9ITZ - chains J and Z of the 16 polymer chains in the assembly; structure by electron microscopy, 4.28 A resolution (low resolution: residue-level contacts below are approximate; hydrogen-bond / salt-bridge calls are withheld).

[Chain J]
Protein: ATP synthase subunit c
From: Chloroflexus aurantiacus J-10-fl
UniProt: A9WGS9 (ATPL_CHLAA); residue numbers follow UniProt; this construct covers 1-76
Amino-acid sequence (76 residues; numbered 1 to 76; the number before each row is that of its first residue):
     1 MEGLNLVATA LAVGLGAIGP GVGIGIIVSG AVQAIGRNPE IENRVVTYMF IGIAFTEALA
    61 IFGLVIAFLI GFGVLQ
Not modelled in the structure: 1, 73-76
UniProt features mapped onto this chain:
  - site: Glu57 (Reversibly protonated during proton transport)

[Chain Z]
Protein: ATP synthase subunit a
From: Chloroflexus aurantiacus J-10-fl
UniProt: A9WGT0 (A9WGT0_CHLAA); numbering as in UniProt (aligned over 1-312)
Amino-acid sequence (312 residues; row label = number of the first residue in the row):
     1 MSTRTRNILI IVGALIISIA SRFFLYTGPP HVEVAAEVIF DGIPGFPITN SFVVAIIIDI
    61 FVIALAVAAT RNLQMVPRGL QNVMEFILES LYNLFRNINA KYVATAFPLV ATIFLFVLFG
   121 NWFGLLPGVG SIGVCHEKKE EHAVVDERLA LAAPAAPLSS VAAAEGEEIH DTCAAQGKKL
   181 VPLFRAPAAD LNFTFAIAVI SFVFIEYWGF RALGPGYLKK FFNTNGIMSF VGIIEFISEL
   241 VKPFALAFRL FGNIFAGEVL LVVMAFLVPL LLPLPFYGFE VFVGFIQALI FALLTYAFLN
   301 IAVTGHDEEH AH
Not modelled in the structure: 1-22, 136-172, 305-312

[Interface between chain J and chain Z]
Contacting residue pairs (7; chain J residue first):
  Arg44(J) with Asn97(Z)
  Ile51(J) with Ala297(Z)
  Ala58(J) with Ala245(Z)
  Ile61(J) with Phe248(Z); Arg249(Z); Gly252(Z)
  Phe62(J) with Ala245(Z)
Also at the interface, not in a pair above, chain J (6 interface residues in all): Leu64
Also at the interface, not in a pair above, chain Z (8 interface residues in all): Ile98, Val241

[In short]
Chain J and chain Z form an interface of 6 and 8 residues respectively.
Here chain J is ATP synthase subunit c and chain Z is ATP synthase subunit a, both from Chloroflexus
aurantiacus J-10-fl. Entry 9ITZ (Chloroflexus aurantiacus ADP-bound ATP synthase, state 3, focused refinement
of FO) was determined by electron microscopy, deposited together with 9ITJ, 9ITK, 9ITL, 9ITM, 9ITN, 9ITO and
11 further entries.
